Entry 8T18 (electron microscopy, 2.60 A resolution); this record covers chains F and G of the 12 polymer chains in the assembly.

[Chain F (and G)]
Molecule: Venus-tagged CaMKII Alpha Association Domain
Organism: Aequorea victoria
Notes: chain G of this document is another copy of the same molecule, construct and numbering; everything in this record applies to it too
Reference sequence: chimeric construct of P42212, P08413: residues 157-393 from P42212 (GFP_AEQVI) positions 2-238 (UniProt number = residue number - 155); residues 409-542 from P08413 positions 409-542 (same numbers)
Chain sequence (407 residues; row label = number of the first residue in the row):
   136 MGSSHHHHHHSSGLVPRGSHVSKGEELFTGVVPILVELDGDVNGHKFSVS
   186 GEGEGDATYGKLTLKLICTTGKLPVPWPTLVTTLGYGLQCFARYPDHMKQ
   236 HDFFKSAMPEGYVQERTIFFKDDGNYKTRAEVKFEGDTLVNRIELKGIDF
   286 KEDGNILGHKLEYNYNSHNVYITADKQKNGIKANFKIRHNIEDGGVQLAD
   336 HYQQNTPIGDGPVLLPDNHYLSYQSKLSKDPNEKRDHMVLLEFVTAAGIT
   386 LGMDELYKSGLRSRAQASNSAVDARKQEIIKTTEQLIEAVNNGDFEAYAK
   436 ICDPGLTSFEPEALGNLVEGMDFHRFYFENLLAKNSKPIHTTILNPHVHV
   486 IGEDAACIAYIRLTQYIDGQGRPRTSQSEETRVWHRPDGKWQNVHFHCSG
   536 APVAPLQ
Unresolved in the structure: 136-407
Construct notes: initiating methionine (136); expression tag (137-156); conflict Leu-201 (Phe46 in P42212), Leu-219 (Phe64 in P42212), Gly-220 (Ser65 in P42212), Leu-223 (Val68 in P42212), Ala-227 (Ser72 in P42212), Thr-308 (Met153 in P42212), Ala-318 (Val163 in P42212), Gly-330 (Ser175 in P42212), Tyr-358 (Thr203 in P42212), Lys-361 (Ala206 in P42212), Leu-386 (His231 in P42212); linker (394-408)
UniProt features mapped onto this chain:
  - modified residue: Tyr-221 (Z: -2,3-didehydrotyrosine)

[How chain F and chain G interact]
Pairs across the interface (42):
  Gly-440(F) / His-484(G)
  Thr-442(F) / His-484(G)  hydrogen bond
  Phe-444(F) / Ala-494(G)  hydrophobic
  Phe-444(F) / Tyr-495(G)
  Phe-444(F) / Glu-514(G)
  Phe-444(F) / Glu-515(G)
  Gly-450(F) / Ile-496(G)
  Gly-450(F) / Gln-512(G)
  Gly-450(F) / Glu-514(G)
  Leu-452(F) / His-482(G)
  His-484(F) / Gly-440(G)
  His-484(F) / Thr-442(G)  hydrogen bond
  His-484(F) / Val-529(G)  hydrogen bond (side chain-backbone)
  Ile-486(F) / Ala-490(G)  hydrophobic
  Ile-486(F) / Val-518(G)  hydrophobic
  Ile-486(F) / His-520(G)
  Ala-490(F) / Ile-486(G)  hydrophobic
  Cys-492(F) / His-530(G)
  Ala-494(F) / Phe-444(G)  hydrophobic
  Ala-494(F) / His-530(G)
  Tyr-495(F) / Phe-444(G)
  Ile-496(F) / Gly-450(G)
  Gln-512(F) / Gly-450(G)
  Glu-514(F) / Phe-444(G)
  Glu-514(F) / Gly-450(G)
  Glu-514(F) / His-532(G)
  Glu-515(F) / Phe-444(G)
  Thr-516(F) / His-530(G)  hydrogen bond
  Thr-516(F) / His-532(G)  hydrogen bond
  Val-518(F) / Ile-486(G)  hydrophobic
  His-520(F) / Ile-486(G)
  Val-529(F) / His-484(G)  hydrogen bond (backbone-side chain)
  His-530(F) / His-484(G)
  His-530(F) / Cys-492(G)
  His-530(F) / Ala-494(G)
  His-530(F) / Thr-516(G)  hydrogen bond
  His-532(F) / Glu-514(G)
  His-532(F) / Thr-516(G)  hydrogen bond
  His-532(F) / His-532(G)
  His-532(F) / Ser-534(G)  hydrogen bond
  Ser-534(F) / His-532(G)  hydrogen bond
  Ser-534(F) / Ser-534(G)  hydrogen bond
Other interface residues (no listed pair), chain F (26 interface residues in all): Asn-451, His-482, Gly-487, Cys-533
Other interface residues (no listed pair), chain G (26 interface residues in all): Asn-451, Leu-452, Gly-487, Cys-533

[Summary]
The chain F/chain G interface involves 26 residues from each chain; the contacts include 11 hydrogen bonds.
Polar contacts include Thr-442(F)/His-484(G), His-484(F)/Val-529(G) and Thr-516(F)/His-530(G).
Chain F and chain G are both Venus-tagged CaMKII Alpha Association Domain (Aequorea victoria); the structure,
Cryo-EM structure of dodecameric hub domain of CaMKII beta, was determined by electron microscopy, deposited
together with 8SYG, 8T6K, 8T6Q, 8T15 and 8T17.
